6UU3 - chains CCC and FFF of the 9 polymer chains in the assembly; structure by X-ray diffraction, 4.00 A resolution (low resolution: residue-level contacts below are approximate; hydrogen-bond / salt-bridge calls are withheld).

# Chain CCC
Protein: DNA-directed RNA polymerase subunit beta
Organism: Escherichia coli
Notes: EC 2.7.7.6
Reference sequence: P0A8V4 (RPOB_ECO57); numbering as in UniProt (aligned over 1-1342)
Chain sequence (1342 residues; each row starts with the number of its first residue):
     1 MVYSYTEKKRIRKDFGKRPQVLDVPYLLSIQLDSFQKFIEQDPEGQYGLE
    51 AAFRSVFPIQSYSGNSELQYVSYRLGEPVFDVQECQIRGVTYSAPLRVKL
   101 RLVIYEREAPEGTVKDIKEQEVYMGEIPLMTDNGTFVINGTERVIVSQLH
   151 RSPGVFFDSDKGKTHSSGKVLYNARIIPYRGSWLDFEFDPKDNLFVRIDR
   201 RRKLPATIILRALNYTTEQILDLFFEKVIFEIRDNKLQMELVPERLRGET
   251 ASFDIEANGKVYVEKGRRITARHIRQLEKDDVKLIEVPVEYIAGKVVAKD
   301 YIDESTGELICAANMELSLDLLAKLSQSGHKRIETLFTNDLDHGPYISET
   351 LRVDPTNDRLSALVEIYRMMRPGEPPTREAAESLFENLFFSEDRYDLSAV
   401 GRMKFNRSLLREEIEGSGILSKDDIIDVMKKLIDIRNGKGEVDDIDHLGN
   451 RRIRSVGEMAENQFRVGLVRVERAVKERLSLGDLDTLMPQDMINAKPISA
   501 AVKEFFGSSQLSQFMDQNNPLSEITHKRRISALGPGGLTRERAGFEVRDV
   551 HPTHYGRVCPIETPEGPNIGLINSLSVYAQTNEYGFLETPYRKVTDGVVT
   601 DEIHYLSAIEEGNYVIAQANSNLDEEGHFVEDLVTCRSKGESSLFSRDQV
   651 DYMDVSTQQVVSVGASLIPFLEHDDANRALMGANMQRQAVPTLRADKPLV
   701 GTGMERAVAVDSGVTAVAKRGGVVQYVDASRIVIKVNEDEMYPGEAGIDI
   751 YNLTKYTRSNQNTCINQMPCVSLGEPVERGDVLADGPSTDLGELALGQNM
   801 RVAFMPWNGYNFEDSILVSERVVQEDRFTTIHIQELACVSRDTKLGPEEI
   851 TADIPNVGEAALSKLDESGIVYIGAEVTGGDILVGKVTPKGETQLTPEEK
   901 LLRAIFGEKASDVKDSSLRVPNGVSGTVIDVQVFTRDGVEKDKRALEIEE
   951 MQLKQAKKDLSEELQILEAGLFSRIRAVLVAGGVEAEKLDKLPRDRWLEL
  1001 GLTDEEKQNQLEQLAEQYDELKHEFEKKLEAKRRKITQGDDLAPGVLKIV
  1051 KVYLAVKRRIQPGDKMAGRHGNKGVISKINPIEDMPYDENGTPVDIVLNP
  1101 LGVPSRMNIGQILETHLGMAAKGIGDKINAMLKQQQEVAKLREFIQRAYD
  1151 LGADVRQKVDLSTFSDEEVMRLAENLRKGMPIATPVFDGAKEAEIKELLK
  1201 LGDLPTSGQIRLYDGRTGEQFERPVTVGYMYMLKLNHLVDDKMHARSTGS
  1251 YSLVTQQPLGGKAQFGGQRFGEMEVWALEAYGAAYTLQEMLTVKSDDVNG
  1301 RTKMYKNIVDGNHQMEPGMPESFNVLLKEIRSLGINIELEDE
Unresolved in the structure: 1
Residues lining bound ligands:
  - CTP: R678, M681, D814, K1073, R1106
  - D4M ([(5R)-5-(5-methyl-2,4-dioxo-3,4-dihydropyrimidin-1(2h)-yl)-2,5-dihydrofuran-2-yl]methyl dihydrogen phosphate): E565, K1065, K1073
UniProt features mapped onto this chain:
  - modified residue (N6-acetyllysine): K1022, K1200

# Chain FFF
Protein: RNA polymerase sigma factor RpoS
Organism: Escherichia coli (strain K12)
Reference sequence: P13445 (RPOS_ECOLI); numbering as in UniProt (aligned over 1-328)
Chain sequence (336 residues; row label = number of the first residue in the row):
     1 MGQNTLKVHDLNEDAEFDENGVEVFDEKALVEEEPSDNDLAEEELLSQGA
    51 TQRVLDATQLYLGEIGYSPLLTAEEEVYFARRALRGDVASRRRMIESNLR
   101 LVVKIARRYGNRGLALLDLIEEGNLGLIRAVEKFDPERGFRFSTYATWWI
   151 RQTIERAIMNQTRTIRLPIHIVKELNVYLRTARELSHKLDHEPSAEEIAE
   201 QLDKPVDDVSRMLRLNERITSVDTPLGGDSEKALLDILADEKENGPEDTT
   251 QDDDMKQSIVKWLFELNAKQREVLARRFGLLGYEAATLEDVGREIGLTRE
   301 RVRQIQVEGLRRLREILQTQGLNIEALFLEHHHHHH
Unresolved in the structure: 1-52, 330-336
Differences from the reference sequence: conflict G2 (Ser in P13445), E33 (Gln in P13445); expression tag (329-336)
UniProt features mapped onto this chain:
  - DNA-binding region: L288 to V307 (H-T-H motif)
  - region: D56 to A89 (Sigma-70 factor domain-1)
  - motif: D118 to E121 (Interaction with polymerase core subunit RpoC)
  - mutagenesis: K173 (K173E: Eliminates RpoS proteolysis. Lack of interaction with RssB), E174 (E174T: 2-fold increase in RpoS half-life. Does not affect interaction with RssB), V177 (V177K: 3-fold increase in RpoS half-life), Y178 (Y178L: Does not affect RpoS half-life)

# How chain CCC and chain FFF interact
Contacting residue pairs - 70 pairs, chain CCC then chain FFF:
  V79(CCC) with H191(FFF)
  P95(CCC) with D190(FFF)
  R97(CCC) with K188(FFF); D190(FFF)
  V122(CCC) with H187(FFF)
  Y123(CCC) with S186(FFF); H187(FFF); D190(FFF)
  E126(CCC) with H191(FFF)
  R202(CCC) with R53(FFF)
  P372(CCC) with V54(FFF)
  G373(CCC) with V54(FFF)
  E477(CCC) with R108(FFF)
  Q490(CCC) with H187(FFF)
  D491(CCC) with E184(FFF)
  I493(CCC) with H187(FFF)
  N494(CCC) with R183(FFF)
  K496(CCC) with E192(FFF)
  D842(CCC) with R214(FFF)
  N856(CCC) with L327(FFF); F328(FFF); L329(FFF)
  G858(CCC) with F328(FFF)
  P897(CCC) with F278(FFF); G279(FFF); L280(FFF)
  E898(CCC) with M255(FFF); I259(FFF); L280(FFF)
  K900(CCC) with F278(FFF)
  L901(CCC) with F278(FFF); L280(FFF); L310(FFF)
  A904(CCC) with F278(FFF)
  I905(CCC) with L310(FFF)
  F906(CCC) with N323(FFF); A326(FFF); L327(FFF)
  D937(CCC) with E196(FFF)
  D1041(CCC) with S194(FFF); A195(FFF)
  P1044(CCC) with R214(FFF); E217(FFF)
  G1045(CCC) with R214(FFF)
  T1248(CCC) with E247(FFF)
  G1249(CCC) with G245(FFF)
  S1250(CCC) with A239(FFF)
  Y1251(CCC) with A239(FFF); D240(FFF); P246(FFF)
  S1252(CCC) with D240(FFF)
  L1253(CCC) with L235(FFF); L238(FFF); D240(FFF)
  V1254(CCC) with L235(FFF)
  Q1256(CCC) with E243(FFF)
  L1259(CCC) with D236(FFF); I237(FFF); A239(FFF)
  G1260(CCC) with D236(FFF)
  V1298(CCC) with E243(FFF)
  R1301(CCC) with E243(FFF); P246(FFF)
  T1302(CCC) with P246(FFF); T249(FFF); T250(FFF)
  Y1305(CCC) with E247(FFF); T250(FFF)
  K1306(CCC) with T250(FFF); D253(FFF)
Also at the interface, not in a pair above, chain CCC (49 interface residues in all): F80, A495, R540, E908, Q1264
Also at the interface, not in a pair above, chain FFF (46 interface residues in all): Q59, L189, L213, D229, K256, L274

# Summary
Chain CCC and chain FFF form an interface of 49 and 46 residues respectively. Chain CCC binds CTP and compound
D4M. From UniProt: 4 mutagenesis sites on chain FFF.
Chain CCC is DNA-directed RNA polymerase subunit beta (Escherichia coli) and chain FFF is RNA polymerase sigma
factor RpoS (Escherichia coli (strain K12)); the structure, E. coli sigma-S transcription initiation complex
with a 4-nt RNA and a CTP ("Old" crystal soaked ..., was determined by X-ray diffraction, deposited together
with 6UTV, 6UTW, 6UTX, 6UTY, 6UTZ, 6UU0 and 11 further entries.
